PDB entry 2B9S | X-ray diffraction, 2.27 A resolution | chains A and B of the 5 polymer chains in the assembly

# Chain A
Name: topoisomerase I-like protein
Source organism: Leishmania donovani
Notes: EC 5.99.1.2
Amino-acid sequence (432 residues; row label = number of the first residue in the row):
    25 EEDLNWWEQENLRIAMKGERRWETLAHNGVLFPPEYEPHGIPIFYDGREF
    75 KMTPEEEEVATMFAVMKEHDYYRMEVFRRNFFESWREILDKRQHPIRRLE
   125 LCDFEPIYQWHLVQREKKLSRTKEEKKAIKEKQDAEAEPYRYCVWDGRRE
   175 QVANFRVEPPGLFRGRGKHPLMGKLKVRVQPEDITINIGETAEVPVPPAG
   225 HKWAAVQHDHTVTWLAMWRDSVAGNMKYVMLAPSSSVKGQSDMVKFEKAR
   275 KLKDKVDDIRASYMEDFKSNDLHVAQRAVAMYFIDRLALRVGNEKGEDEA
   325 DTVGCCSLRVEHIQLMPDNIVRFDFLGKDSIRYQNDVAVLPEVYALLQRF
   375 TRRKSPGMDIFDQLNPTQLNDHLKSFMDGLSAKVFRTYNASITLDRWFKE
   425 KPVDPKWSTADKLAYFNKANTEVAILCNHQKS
Disordered / not traced: 25-26, 427-430

# Chain B
Name: DNA topoisomerase I-like protein
Source organism: Leishmania donovani
Notes: EC 5.99.1.2
Amino-acid sequence (62 residues; each row starts with the number of its first residue):
   201 ENIIRIKDDNKAVSLGTSKINYIDPRIICSWAKAQDVPINKIFSATIQKK
   251 FPWAMNAENFDF
Disordered / not traced: 201-210
Ion coordination: vanadate ion: Y222 (shared with 1 residue of chain C; 1 residue of chain D)

# Interface between chain A and chain B
Residue-residue contacts (69; chain A residue first):
  W30(A) - W253(B)
  W31(A) - P252(B)
  W31(A) - W253(B)  hydrophobic
  P257(A) - K250(B)
  S258(A) - K249(B)
  G263(A) - W253(B)
  D266(A) - K250(B)
  D266(A) - F251(B)
  M267(A) - W253(B)  hydrophobic
  K269(A) - N221(B)  hydrogen bond (side chain-backbone)
  F270(A) - N221(B)
  F270(A) - Y222(B)
  F270(A) - I223(B)
  F270(A) - D224(B)
  F270(A) - P225(B)
  F270(A) - R226(B)
  F270(A) - W253(B)  hydrophobic
  F270(A) - F262(B)
  E271(A) - R226(B)  salt bridge
  A273(A) - F262(B)  hydrophobic
  R274(A) - R226(B)
  R274(A) - F260(B)
  R274(A) - D261(B)  hydrogen bond (side chain-backbone)
  R274(A) - F262(B)  hydrogen bond (side chain-backbone)
  K277(A) - F262(B)  hydrogen bond (side chain-backbone)
  I355(A) - K211(B)
  R410(A) - Y222(B)  hydrogen bond
  T411(A) - Y222(B)
  A414(A) - Y222(B)  hydrophobic
  S415(A) - Y222(B)  hydrogen bond (side chain-backbone)
  S415(A) - I223(B)
  S415(A) - D224(B)  hydrogen bond (side chain-backbone)
  S415(A) - I227(B)
  S415(A) - F262(B)
  I416(A) - F262(B)  hydrophobic
  L418(A) - I223(B)  hydrophobic
  L418(A) - I227(B)  hydrophobic
  L418(A) - I228(B)  hydrophobic
  D419(A) - F262(B)
  F422(A) - I227(B)  hydrophobic
  F422(A) - W231(B)  hydrophobic
  K423(A) - D261(B)  salt bridge
  K436(A) - W231(B)
  L437(A) - V237(B)  hydrophobic
  L437(A) - K241(B)
  L437(A) - I242(B)  hydrophobic
  Y439(A) - W231(B)  hydrophobic
  F440(A) - I228(B)  hydrophobic
  F440(A) - W231(B)  hydrophobic
  F440(A) - I242(B)  hydrophobic
  N441(A) - L215(B)
  N444(A) - L215(B)
  N444(A) - S218(B)  hydrogen bond
  T445(A) - L215(B)
  V447(A) - S218(B)
  A448(A) - V213(B)  hydrophobic
  A448(A) - S214(B)
  H453(A) - V213(B)
  H453(A) - S214(B)  hydrogen bond (backbone-backbone)
  H453(A) - T217(B)
  H453(A) - S218(B)
  H453(A) - Y222(B)
  Q454(A) - K211(B)
  Q454(A) - A212(B)
  Q454(A) - S214(B)
  K455(A) - K211(B)
  K455(A) - A212(B)  hydrogen bond (backbone-backbone)
  K455(A) - S214(B)
  S456(A) - K211(B)
Other interface residues (no listed pair), chain A (38 interface residues in all): Y412, I449

# In short
The interface between chain A and chain B involves 38 residues on one side and 27 on the other, with 10
hydrogen bonds and 2 salt bridges. Among the polar pairs are E271(A)-R226(B), K423(A)-D261(B) and
K269(A)-N221(B).
Chain A is topoisomerase I-like protein and chain B is DNA topoisomerase I-like protein, both from Leishmania
donovani; the structure, Crystal Structure of heterodimeric L. donovani topoisomerase I-vanadate-DNA complex,
was determined by X-ray diffraction.
